Entry 9F2P (X-ray diffraction, 1.36 A resolution); this record covers chain A.

[Chain A]
Protein: Kelch-like ECH-associated protein 1
Organism: Mus musculus
UniProtKB: Q9Z2X8 (KEAP1_MOUSE); numbering as in UniProt (aligned over 322-624)
Chain sequence (304 residues; each row starts with the number of its first residue):
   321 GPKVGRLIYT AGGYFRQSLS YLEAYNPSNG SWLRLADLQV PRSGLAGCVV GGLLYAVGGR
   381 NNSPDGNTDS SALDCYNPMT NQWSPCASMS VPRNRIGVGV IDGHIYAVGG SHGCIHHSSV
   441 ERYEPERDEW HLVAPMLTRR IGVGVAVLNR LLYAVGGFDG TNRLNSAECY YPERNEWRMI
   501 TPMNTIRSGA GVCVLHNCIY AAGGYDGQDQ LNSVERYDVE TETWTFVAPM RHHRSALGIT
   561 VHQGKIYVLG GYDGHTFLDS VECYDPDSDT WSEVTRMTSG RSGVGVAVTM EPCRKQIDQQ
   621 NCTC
Disordered / not traced: 321-322, 614-624
Sequence notes: expression tag (321)
Ligand contacts: A1H9C ((R)-2-(3-(((4-methoxyphenyl)sulfonamido)methyl)phenyl)-2-(9-oxo-9H-fluorene-4-carboxamido)acetate): Tyr334, Ser363, Gly364, Asn382, Arg415, Arg483, Ser508, Gly509, Tyr525, Gln530, Ser555, Ala556, Tyr572, Phe577, Ser602, Gly603
UniProt features mapped onto this chain:
  - site: Cys434 (Sensor for electrophilic agents)
  - modified residue: Cys434 (S-cGMP-cysteine), Cys613 (S-(2-succinyl)cysteine)
  - mutagenesis: Tyr334 (Y334A: Impaired interaction with SQSTM1/p62), Ser363 (S363A: Impaired interaction with SQSTM1/p62), Arg380 (R380A: Impaired interaction with SQSTM1/p62. Abolished interaction with SQSTM1/p62; when associated with A-415 and A-483; R380M: Impaired interaction with NFE2L2/NRF2), Asn382 (N382A: Impaired interaction with SQSTM1/p62), Arg415 (R415A: Impaired interaction with SQSTM1/p62. Abolished interaction with SQSTM1/p62; when associated with A-380 and A-483; R415M: Impaired interaction with NFE2L2/NRF2), Arg483 (R483A: Does not affect interaction with SQSTM1/p62. Abolished interaction with SQSTM1/p62; when associated with A-380 and A-415; R483M: Impaired interaction with NFE2L2/NRF2), Ser508 (S508A: Impaired interaction with SQSTM1/p62), Gln530 (Q530A: Impaired interaction with SQSTM1/p62), Ser555 (S555A: Impaired interaction with SQSTM1/p62), Ser599 to Arg601 (Decreases repression of NFE2L2/NRF2-dependent gene expression), Ser602 to Val604 (Abolishes repression of NFE2L2/NRF2-dependent gene expression), Ser602 (S602A: Impaired interaction with SQSTM1/p62), 1 further mutagenesis entry in UniProt

[Summary]
Bound to chain A: compound A1H9C. UniProt lists 19 mutagenesis sites.
Chain A is Kelch-like ECH-associated protein 1 (Mus musculus); the structure, Crystal structure of Keap1 kelch
domain in complex with a fluorenone-based small molecule inhibitor at 1.36A ..., was determined by X-ray
diffraction, deposited together with 9F2Q.
